PDB entry 1F5Q | X-ray diffraction, 2.50 A resolution | chains A and B

# Chain A
Name: Cyclin dependent kinase 2
Organism: Homo sapiens
Notes: EC 2.7.1.-
Reference sequence: P24941 (CDK2_HUMAN); numbering as in UniProt (aligned over 1-298)
Sequence (298 residues; row label = number of the first residue in the row):
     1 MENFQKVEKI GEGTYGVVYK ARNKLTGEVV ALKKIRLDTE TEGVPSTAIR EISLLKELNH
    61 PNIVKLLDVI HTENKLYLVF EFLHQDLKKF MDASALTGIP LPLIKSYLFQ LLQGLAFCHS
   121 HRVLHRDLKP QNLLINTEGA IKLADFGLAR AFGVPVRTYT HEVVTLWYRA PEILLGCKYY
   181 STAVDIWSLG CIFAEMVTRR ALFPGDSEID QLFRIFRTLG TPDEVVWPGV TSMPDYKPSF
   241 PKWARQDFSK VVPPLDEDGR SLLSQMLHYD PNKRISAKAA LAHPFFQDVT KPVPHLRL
Unresolved in the structure: 10-11
Swiss-Prot annotation at these positions:
  - active site: Asp127 (Proton acceptor)
  - binding site (ATP): Ile10 to Val18, Lys33, Glu81 to Leu83, Asp86, Lys129 to Asn132, Asp145
  - binding site (Mg(2+)): Asn132, Asp145
  - site (CDK7 binding): Lys9, Lys88, Lys89, Leu166
  - modified residue: Met1 (N-acetylmethionine), Lys6 (N6-acetyllysine), Thr14 (Phosphothreonine), Tyr15 (Phosphotyrosine), Tyr19 (Phosphotyrosine), Thr160 (Phosphothreonine)
  - natural variant: Pro45 (P45L: In a glioblastoma multiforme sample)
  - mutagenesis: Lys9 (K9F: Reduced phosphorylation by CAK), Thr14 (T14A: 2-fold increase in activity), Tyr15 (Y15F: 2-fold increase in activity), Lys88 to Lys89 (Reduced phosphorylation by CAK), Thr160 (T160A: Abolishes activity), Leu166 (L166R: Reduced phosphorylation by CAK and reduced kinase activity)
Reported in the primary citation:
  - conformationally variable residues (helix shift, loop rearrangement, side-chain flip): Glu42 to Glu51, Leu54, Leu148 to Arg157, Arg157 to Thr165
  - contacts within the chain: Lys33-Glu51 (salt bridge)
  - post-translational modification sites: Thr160

# Chain B
Name: Gamma herpesvirus cyclin
Organism: Murid herpesvirus 4
Reference sequence: P89883 (P89883_MHV68); residues 1-252 here = UniProt positions 1-252
Sequence (252 residues; numbered 1 to 252; the number before each row is that of its first residue):
     1 MASQEFQGFL DSSLLNEEDC RQMIYRSERE HDARMVGVNV DQHFTSQYRK VLTTWMFCVC
    61 KDLRQDNNVF PLAVALLDEL FLSTRIDREN YQSTAAVALH IAGKVRAYMP IKATQLAYLC
   121 GGATTADKLL TLEVKSLDTL SWVADRCLST DLICYILHIM HAPREDYLNI YNLCRPKIFC
   181 ALCDGRSAMK RPVLITLACM HLTMNQKYDY YENRIDGVCK SLYITKEELH QCCDLVDIAI
   241 VSFDENYFKI NA
Unresolved in the structure: 1-5
Reported in the primary citation:
  - contacts within the chain: Phe9-Cys154, Phe9-Tyr155, Phe9-Tyr167, Leu15-His158, Leu15-Tyr155, Arg26-Asp145, Lys104-Glu133 (salt bridge), Arg106-Asp151 (salt bridge), Arg175-Phe179, Tyr171-Arg175

# Chain A / chain B interface
Residue-residue contacts - 46 pairs, chain A then chain B:
  Thr41(A) with Leu130(B)
  Glu42(A) with His100(B), salt bridge; Lys104(B), hydrogen bond (backbone-side chain); Ile111(B); Lys112(B); Ala113(B), hydrogen bond (side chain-backbone); Leu130(B); Glu133(B)
  Gly43(A) with Lys104(B); Leu130(B)
  Val44(A) with Lys104(B), hydrogen bond (backbone-side chain); Leu137(B), hydrophobic; Trp142(B), hydrophobic
  Ser46(A) with Lys104(B)
  Ile49(A) with Val105(B), hydrophobic
  Arg50(A) with Gly103(B); Lys104(B), hydrogen bond (side chain-backbone); Val105(B), hydrogen bond (side chain-backbone); Ala107(B), hydrogen bond (side chain-backbone)
  Ile52(A) with Trp142(B)
  Ser53(A) with Ala144(B); Asp145(B), hydrogen bond (side chain-backbone)
  Lys56(A) with Val143(B)
  Glu57(A) with Met23(B)
  Val69(A) with Trp142(B), hydrophobic
  His71(A) with Val134(B); Asp138(B), salt bridge; Trp142(B)
  Leu76(A) with Trp142(B)
  His119(A) with Leu14(B)
  Ser120(A) with Leu15(B); Asp19(B)
  Arg122(A) with Phe9(B); Leu10(B), hydrogen bond (side chain-backbone); Asp11(B); Ser12(B); Tyr155(B), hydrogen bond
  Leu124(A) with Asp11(B)
  Arg150(A) with Leu10(B); Asp11(B), salt bridge
  Phe152(A) with Arg26(B)
  Gly153(A) with Leu10(B)
  Val154(A) with Val105(B)
  Ser181(A) with Asp11(B), hydrogen bond
  Thr182(A) with Leu14(B)
  Lys278(A) with Asn16(B)
Other interface residues (no listed pair), chain A (27 interface residues in all): Leu37, Tyr180
Other interface residues (no listed pair), chain B (30 interface residues in all): Phe6, Arg106
From the paper, about this interface:
  - residue pairs: Arg50(A)-Lys104(B) (hydrogen bond), Arg50(A)-Ala107(B) (hydrogen bond), Ser53(A)-Asp145(B), His71(A)-Asp138(B), Arg122(A)-Tyr155(B), Arg122(A)-Asp11(B), Arg150(A)-Asp11(B) (salt bridge), Lys278(A)-Asn16(B), Asp11(B)-Ser181(A) (hydrogen bond), Arg26(B)-Phe152(A), Lys104(B)-Glu42(A) (hydrogen bond), Lys104(B)-Val44(A) (hydrogen bond), Val105(B)-Ile49(A) (hydrophobic contact), Glu133(B)-Val44(A), Leu137(B)-Ile49(A) (hydrophobic contact), Trp142(B)-His71(A), Trp142(B)-Val69(A), Trp142(B)-Leu76(A), Ala144(B)-Ile49(A) (hydrophobic contact), Asp145(B)-Phe152(A)
  - interface residues, chain A: Phe152(A), Val154(A)
  - interface residues, chain B: Arg106(B)

# Overview
Chain A and chain B form an interface of 27 and 30 residues respectively, with 10 hydrogen bonds and 3 salt
bridges. Among the polar pairs are Glu42(A)-His100(B), His71(A)-Asp138(B) and Arg150(A)-Asp11(B). The paper
describes hydrogen bonds between Arg50(A) and Lys104(B), Arg50(A) and Ala107(B) and Asp11(B) and Ser181(A)
among others; contacts between Ser53(A) and Asp145(B), His71(A) and Asp138(B) and Arg122(A) and Tyr155(B)
among others; a salt bridge between Arg150(A) and Asp11(B). The paper reports interface residues Phe152(A),
Val154(A) and Arg106(B); a modification site at Thr160(A).
Here chain A is Cyclin dependent kinase 2 (Homo sapiens) and chain B is Gamma herpesvirus cyclin (Murid
herpesvirus 4). Entry 1F5Q (Crystal structure of murine gamma herpesvirus cyclin complexed to human cyclin
dependent kinase 2) was determined by X-ray diffraction.
